3U36 - chains H and L; structure by X-ray diffraction, 3.28 A resolution.

# Chain H
Name: PG9 Fab heavy chain
From: Homo sapiens
Notes: fragment: antigen-binding fragment; antibody fragment or engineered binder
Sequence (248 residues; numbered 2 to 225 plus 24 insertion-coded residues; the number before each row is that of its first residue; a row labelled like 82A-82C holds insertion residues (82A, then the next letters in order)):
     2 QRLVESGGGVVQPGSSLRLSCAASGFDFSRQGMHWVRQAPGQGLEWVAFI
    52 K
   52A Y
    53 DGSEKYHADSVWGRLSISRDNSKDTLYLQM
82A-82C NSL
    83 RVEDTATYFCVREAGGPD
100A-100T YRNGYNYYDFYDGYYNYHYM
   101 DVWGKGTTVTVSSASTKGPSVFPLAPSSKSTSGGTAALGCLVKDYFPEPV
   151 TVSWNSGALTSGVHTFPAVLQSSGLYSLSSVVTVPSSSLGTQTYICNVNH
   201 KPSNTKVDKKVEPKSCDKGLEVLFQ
Disordered / not traced: 2, 100A-100M, 128-133, 214-225
Cystine bridges: Cys-22/Cys-92, Cys-140/Cys-196

# Chain L
Name: PG9 Fab light chain
From: Homo sapiens
Notes: antibody fragment or engineered binder
Sequence (216 residues; numbered 1 to 212 plus 5 insertion-coded residues; 1 number in that range is skipped by the numbering (no residue carries it; nothing is unmodelled there); the number before each row is that of its first residue; a row labelled like 27A-27C holds insertion residues (27A, then the next letters in order)):
     1 QSALTQPAS
    11 VSGSPGQSITISCQGTS
27A-27C NDV
    28 GGYESVSWYQQHPGKAPKVVIYDVSKRPSGVSNRFSGSKSGNTASLTISG
    78 LQAEDEGDYYCKSLTSTR
   95A R
    96 RVFGTGTKLTV
  106A L
   107 GQPKAAPSVTLFPPSSEELQANKATLVCLISDFYPGAVTVAWKADSSPVK
   157 AGVETTTPSKQSNNKYAASSYLSLTPEQWKSHKSYSCQVTHEGSTVEKTV
   207 APTECS
Disordered / not traced: 1, 209-212
Cystine bridges: Cys-23/Cys-88, Cys-134/Cys-193

# How chain H and chain L interact
Contacting residue pairs (65; chain H residue first):
  His-35(H) with Arg-96(L)
  Val-37(H) with Phe-98(L), hydrophobic
  Gln-39(H) with Gln-38(L), hydrogen bond; Tyr-87(L), hydrogen bond
  Gly-42(H) with Thr-163(L)
  Gln-43(H) with Tyr-87(L)
  Gly-44(H) with Tyr-87(L)
  Leu-45(H) with Pro-44(L), hydrophobic; Tyr-87(L); Phe-98(L)
  Glu-46(H) with Phe-98(L)
  Trp-47(H) with Arg-95A(L); Arg-96(L); Phe-98(L)
  Phe-50(H) with Arg-96(L)
  Tyr-58(H) with Thr-94(L)
  His-59(H) with Arg-95A(L), hydrogen bond (backbone-side chain)
  Asp-61(H) with Arg-95A(L), salt bridge
  Glu-95(H) with Lys-89(L), salt bridge; Arg-96(L), salt bridge
  Asn-100P(H) with Arg-95(L)
  His-100R(H) with Ser-32(L), hydrogen bond; Ser-34(L); Lys-89(L); Leu-91(L); Arg-95(L)
  Tyr-100S(H) with Tyr-36(L); Val-46(L), hydrophobic; Tyr-49(L), hydrophobic; Lys-89(L)
  Met-100T(H) with Tyr-36(L), hydrogen bond (backbone-side chain); Val-46(L); Lys-89(L)
  Asp-101(H) with Lys-45(L)
  Trp-103(H) with Ala-43(L), hydrophobic; Pro-44(L)
  Phe-122(H) with Ser-121(L); Glu-123(L); Glu-124(L)
  Pro-123(H) with Ser-121(L); Glu-123(L)
  Leu-124(H) with Phe-118(L), hydrophobic
  Ala-137(H) with Phe-118(L)
  Leu-141(H) with Glu-124(L)
  Lys-143(H) with Glu-124(L); Lys-129(L); Thr-131(L)
  Phe-166(H) with Leu-135(L), hydrophobic; Ile-136(L); Ala-173(L), hydrophobic; Ala-174(L)
  Pro-167(H) with Thr-162(L); Ser-165(L); Ser-175(L)
  Ala-168(H) with Thr-162(L)
  Val-169(H) with Thr-162(L); Tyr-177(L), hydrophobic
  Leu-170(H) with Glu-160(L)
  Gln-171(H) with Glu-160(L)
  Ser-172(H) with Glu-160(L), hydrogen bond (backbone-side chain)
  Leu-178(H) with Tyr-177(L)
  Ser-179(H) with Val-133(L); Tyr-177(L), hydrogen bond (backbone-side chain)
  Val-181(H) with Phe-118(L), hydrophobic; Leu-135(L), hydrophobic
Interface residues without a listed pair, chain H (44 interface residues in all): Trp-64, Phe-91, Tyr-100Q, Gly-104, Ala-125, Leu-138, Asp-144, Ser-177
Interface residues without a listed pair, chain L (38 interface residues in all): Asp-50, Gly-99, Thr-161, Ser-179

# In short
44 residues of chain H and 38 residues of chain L are in contact, with 7 hydrogen bonds and 3 salt bridges.
Among the polar pairs are Asp-61(H)/Arg-95A(L), Glu-95(H)/Lys-89(L) and Glu-95(H)/Arg-96(L).
Here chain H is PG9 Fab heavy chain and chain L is PG9 Fab light chain, both from Homo sapiens. Entry 3U36
(Crystal Structure of PG9 Fab) was determined by X-ray diffraction, deposited together with 3TCL, 3U1S, 3U46,
3U4B and 3U4E.
